7NOW - chains A and B; structure by X-ray diffraction, 1.85 A resolution.

# Chain A
Protein: Anti-Nup98 nanobody MS98-27
From: Vicugna pacos
Notes: antibody fragment or engineered binder
Sequence (129 residues; row label = number of the first residue in the row):
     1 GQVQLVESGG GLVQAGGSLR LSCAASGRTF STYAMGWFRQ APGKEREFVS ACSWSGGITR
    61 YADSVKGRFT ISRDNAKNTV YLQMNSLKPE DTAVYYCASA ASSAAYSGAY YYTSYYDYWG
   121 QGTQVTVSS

# Chain B
Protein: Nuclear pore complex protein Nup98
From: Xenopus tropicalis
UniProt: A0A6I8SCP2 (A0A6I8SCP2_XENTR); residues 716-866 here correspond to UniProt positions 685-835 (UniProt number = residue number - 31)
Sequence (153 residues; each row starts with the number of its first residue):
   714 GSHPAGIILT RDSYYTIPSM EELARSVDEN GECIVNGFTI GREGFGSIYF EGIVNLTNLD
   774 LDSIVHIRRK EVIVYVDDQN KPPLGEGLNR PAQVTLDEVW PIDKTSRCMI TSPERLSEMN
   834 YKSKLENASR KQGAQFVDYR PESGSWVFKV NHF
Differences from the reference sequence: expression tag (714-715)
Ion coordination: Na+: Gln806, Thr808

# How chain A and chain B interact
Residue-residue contacts (48):
  Gly57(A) with Val789(B)
  Ile58(A) with Ile786(B), hydrophobic; Val789(B)
  Thr59(A) with Val789(B); Asp791(B)
  Arg60(A) with Val787(B), hydrogen bond (side chain-backbone); Tyr788(B), hydrogen bond (side chain-backbone); Val789(B), hydrogen bond (side chain-backbone); Asp791(B); Lys794(B); Phe866(B), hydrogen bond (side chain-backbone)
  Tyr61(A) with Asp791(B), hydrogen bond (backbone-side chain)
  Lys66(A) with Asp791(B), salt bridge
  Ser103(A) with Gln845(B), hydrogen bond (backbone-side chain)
  Ala104(A) with Glu784(B); Gln845(B)
  Ala105(A) with Lys783(B); Glu784(B); Val785(B), hydrogen bond (backbone-backbone); Leu809(B); Gln845(B), hydrogen bond (backbone-side chain); Trp859(B), hydrophobic; Phe861(B), hydrophobic
  Tyr106(A) with Val785(B); Gln845(B), hydrogen bond (side chain-backbone); Gly846(B); Phe861(B), hydrophobic; Val863(B), hydrophobic; His865(B); Phe866(B), hydrophobic
  Ser107(A) with Val785(B), hydrogen bond (backbone-backbone); Ile786(B); Val787(B), hydrogen bond (side chain-backbone); Phe866(B), hydrogen bond (side chain-backbone)
  Gly108(A) with His865(B); Phe866(B)
  Ala109(A) with Gln845(B)
  Tyr111(A) with Asp791(B); Lys794(B), hydrogen bond; His865(B); Phe866(B)
  Tyr112(A) with Gln845(B); Gly846(B); His865(B), hydrogen bond
  Ser114(A) with Lys844(B), hydrogen bond (side chain-backbone)
  Tyr115(A) with Lys844(B), hydrogen bond (backbone-backbone); Gln845(B)
  Asp117(A) with Lys844(B), salt bridge
Other interface residues (no listed pair), chain A (20 interface residues in all): Ser102, Tyr116
Other interface residues (no listed pair), chain B (21 interface residues in all): Asp790, Arg843, Ala847

# In short
20 residues of chain A face 21 of chain B across their interface; the contacts include 16 hydrogen bonds and 2
salt bridges. Polar pairs include Lys66(A)-Asp791(B), Asp117(A)-Lys844(B) and Arg60(A)-Val787(B). Gln806(B)
and Thr808(B) form the Na+ site.
Here chain A is Anti-Nup98 nanobody MS98-27 (Vicugna pacos) and chain B is Nuclear pore complex protein Nup98
(Xenopus tropicalis). Entry 7NOW (Complex of Nucleoporin-98 and nanobody MS98-27 solved at 1.85A resolution)
was determined by X-ray diffraction (same publication as 8OZB, 8CDS, 8CDT, 7ZOX and 7NQA).
